Entry 8QYD (electron microscopy, 2.67 A resolution); this record covers chains D and F of the 7 polymer chains in the assembly.

# Chain D
Molecule: Anti-phage defense ZorAB system ZorA
Source organism: Escherichia coli
Reference sequence: A0A0V7WZR2 (A0A0V7WZR2_ECOLX); numbering as in UniProt (aligned over 1-729)
Chain sequence (729 residues; each row starts with the number of its first residue):
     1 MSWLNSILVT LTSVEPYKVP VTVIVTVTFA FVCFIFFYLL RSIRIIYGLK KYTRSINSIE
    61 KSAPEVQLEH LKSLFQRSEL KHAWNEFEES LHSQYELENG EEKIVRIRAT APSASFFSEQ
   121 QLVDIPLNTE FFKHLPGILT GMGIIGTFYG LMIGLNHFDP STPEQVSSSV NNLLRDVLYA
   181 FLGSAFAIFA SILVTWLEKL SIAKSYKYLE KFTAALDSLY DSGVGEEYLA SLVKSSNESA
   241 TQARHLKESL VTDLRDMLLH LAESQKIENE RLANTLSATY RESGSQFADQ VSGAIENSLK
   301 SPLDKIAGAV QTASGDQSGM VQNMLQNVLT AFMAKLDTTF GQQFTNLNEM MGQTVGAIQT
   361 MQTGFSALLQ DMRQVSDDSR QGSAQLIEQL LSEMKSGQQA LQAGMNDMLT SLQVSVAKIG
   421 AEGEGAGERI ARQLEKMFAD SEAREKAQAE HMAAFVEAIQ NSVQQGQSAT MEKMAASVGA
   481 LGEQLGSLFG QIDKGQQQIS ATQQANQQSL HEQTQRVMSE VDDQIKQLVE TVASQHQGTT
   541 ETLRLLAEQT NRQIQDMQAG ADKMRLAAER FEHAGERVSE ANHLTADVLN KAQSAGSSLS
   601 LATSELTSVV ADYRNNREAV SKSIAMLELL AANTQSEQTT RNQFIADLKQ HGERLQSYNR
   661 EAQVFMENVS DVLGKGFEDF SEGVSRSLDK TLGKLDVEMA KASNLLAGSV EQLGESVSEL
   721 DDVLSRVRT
Disordered / not traced: 281-729
Ion coordination: Ca2+ site 1: Glu-86, Glu-89 (shared with 2 residues of chain E); Ca2+ site 2: Asp-217, Tyr-220 (shared with 2 residues of chain C)
From the paper describing this entry:
  - binding site for palmitic acid: Leu-250, Leu-254, Leu-258, Leu-261
  - mutagenesis - L250G/L254G/L258G/L261G, L250N/L254N/L258N/L261N: decreased stability in response to TMD domain

# Chain F
Molecule: Membrane protein
Source organism: Escherichia coli
Reference sequence: A0A0V7WZP0 (A0A0V7WZP0_ECOLX); residues 1-246 here = UniProt positions 1-246
Chain sequence (246 residues; each row starts with the number of its first residue):
     1 MFGNAFGVKK RRSDEAEKPF WISYADLMTA MMVLFLVVMV ASLSSVTQRI QRAEQGEKAR
    61 GQDISRLCER LELHARNVNK NIVVDCHDNR ISFGEAGRFA HNQFFLNAEG QKALQDVVPL
   121 VLEASNSEEG KKWFKQIVIE GFTDTDGSYL YNLHLSLQRS EWVMCSLLDS RSPLQKNISA
   181 EQQLQIRKLF LAGGVSFNNA KESKEASRRV ELRMQFFGLK DKRDKADEVD FPPVVNKEVC
   241 QLVMPL
Disulfide bonds: Cys-68/Cys-86, Cys-165/Cys-240
From the paper describing this entry:
  - mutagenesis - D26N: abolished localization to ZorD
  - mutagenesis - Y151A/N152A/L155A/R159A: decreased stability

# Interface between chain D and chain F
Contacting residue pairs (27; chain D residue first):
  Lys-133(D) / Lys-18(F)  hydrogen bond (backbone-side chain)
  His-134(D) / Lys-18(F)
  Gly-137(D) / Phe-20(F)
  Ile-138(D) / Phe-20(F)  hydrophobic
  Thr-140(D) / Phe-20(F)
  Thr-140(D) / Trp-21(F)
  Thr-140(D) / Tyr-24(F)
  Ile-144(D) / Tyr-24(F)  hydrophobic
  Ile-144(D) / Leu-27(F)  hydrophobic
  Ile-144(D) / Met-28(F)  hydrophobic
  Phe-148(D) / Leu-27(F)
  Phe-148(D) / Met-31(F)  hydrophobic
  Leu-151(D) / Met-31(F)  hydrophobic
  Leu-151(D) / Phe-35(F)  hydrophobic
  Met-152(D) / Met-31(F)  hydrophobic
  Met-152(D) / Leu-34(F)  hydrophobic
  Leu-155(D) / Phe-35(F)  hydrophobic
  Phe-158(D) / Ser-42(F)
  Pro-160(D) / Arg-49(F)  hydrogen bond (backbone-side chain)
  Ser-161(D) / Arg-49(F)  hydrogen bond (backbone-side chain)
  Pro-163(D) / Arg-49(F)
  Val-166(D) / Val-46(F)  hydrophobic
  Ser-184(D) / Tyr-24(F)  hydrogen bond
  Ile-188(D) / Trp-21(F)  hydrophobic
  Ile-188(D) / Tyr-24(F)
  Gly-225(D) / Met-1(F)
  Glu-226(D) / Met-1(F)
Other interface residues (no listed pair), chain D (24 interface residues in all): Gly-141, Gly-143, Thr-147, Thr-162, Val-177
Other interface residues (no listed pair), chain F (18 interface residues in all): Glu-15, Ser-23, Ala-30, Val-38, Ile-50

# In short
Chain D and chain F form an interface of 24 and 18 residues respectively, with 4 hydrogen bonds. Polar pairs
include Lys-133(D)/Lys-18(F), Pro-160(D)/Arg-49(F) and Ser-161(D)/Arg-49(F). From the paper: a binding site
for palmitic acid at Leu-250(D), Leu-254(D) and Leu-258(D) among others; L250G/L254G/L258G/L261G and
L250N/L254N/L258N/L261N of chain D reduce stability in response to TMD domain; 4 substitutions were tested in
all.
Chain D is Anti-phage defense ZorAB system ZorA and chain F is Membrane protein, both from Escherichia coli;
the structure, Zorya anti-bacteriophage defense system ZorAB, was determined by electron microscopy (same
publication as 8QYH, 8QYK and 8QYY).
